2HH9 - chains A and B; structure by X-ray diffraction, 2.10 A resolution.

== Chain A (and B) ==
Protein: Thiamin pyrophosphokinase
From: Candida albicans
Notes: EC 2.7.6.2; chain B of this document is another copy of the same molecule, construct and numbering; everything in this record applies to it too
UniProt: Q59N99 (Q59N99_CANAL); residues 2-326 here correspond to UniProt positions 5-329 (UniProt number = residue number + 3)
Amino-acid sequence (339 residues; row label = number of the first residue in the row; numbers below 1 keep their minus sign (Met-12 is residue -12)):
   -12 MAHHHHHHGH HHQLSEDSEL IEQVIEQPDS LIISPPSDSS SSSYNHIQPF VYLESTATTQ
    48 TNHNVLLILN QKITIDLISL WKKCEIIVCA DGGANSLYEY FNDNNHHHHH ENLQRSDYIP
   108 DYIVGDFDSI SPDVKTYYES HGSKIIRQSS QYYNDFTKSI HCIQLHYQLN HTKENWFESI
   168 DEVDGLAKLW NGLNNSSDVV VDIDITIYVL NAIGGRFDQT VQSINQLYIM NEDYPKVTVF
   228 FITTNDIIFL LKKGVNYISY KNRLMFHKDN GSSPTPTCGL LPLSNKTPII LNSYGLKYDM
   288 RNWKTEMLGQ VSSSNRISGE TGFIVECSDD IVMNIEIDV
Disordered / not traced: -12 to 4, 24-29, 42-48, 90-99, 257-259, 326 (chain B: -12 to 4, 24-29, 42-48, 90-99, 257-258, 326)
Differences from the reference sequence: expression tag (-12 to 1)
Metal / ion sites: Mg2+ site 1: Asp78, Asp113, Asp115, Asp142; Mg2+ site 2: Asp113, Asp142, Lys145 (together with thiamin)
Small-molecule neighbours:
  - thiamin (VIB; 3-(4-amino-2-methyl-pyrimidin-5-ylmethyl)-5-(2-hydroxy-ethyl)-4-methyl-thiazol-3-ium), molecule 1: Val11, Tyr285, Met287, Trp290, Ser299, Ser300, Ser301, Asn302, Arg303
  - thiamin (VIB), molecule 2: Asp113, Ser137, Gln138, Tyr139, Tyr140, Asn141
Reported in the primary citation:
  - Mg2+ coordination: Asp78, Asp113, Asp115, Asp142, Lys145
  - binding site for thiamin: Gln138, Tyr285, Trp290, Ser299, Ser300, Asn302
  - catalytic residues: Lys145 (proposed by the authors, not directly observed)

== How chain A and chain B interact ==
Contacting residue pairs - 82 pairs, chain A then chain B:
  Glu13(A) with Tyr139(B), hydrogen bond
  Gln138(A) with Tyr285(B)
  Tyr139(A) with Glu13(B), hydrogen bond
  Ile200(A) with Phe204(B), hydrophobic
  Gly202(A) with Asn232(B)
  Arg203(A) with Asp233(B); Thr264(B); Ser301(B); Asn321(B)
  Phe204(A) with Thr207(B); Ile211(B), hydrophobic; Asp233(B), hydrogen bond (backbone-side chain); Ile235(B), hydrophobic; Leu268(B), hydrophobic; Leu270(B), hydrophobic
  Asp205(A) with Cys265(B); Gly266(B); Leu268(B); Ser300(B); Ser301(B), hydrogen bond (side chain-backbone); Asn321(B), hydrogen bond
  Thr207(A) with Phe204(B)
  Val208(A) with Leu268(B), hydrophobic; Met294(B)
  Gln209(A) with Val298(B), hydrogen bond (side chain-backbone); Ser300(B), hydrogen bond
  Ile211(A) with Phe204(B), hydrophobic; Met294(B), hydrophobic
  Asn212(A) with Met294(B); Leu295(B), hydrogen bond (side chain-backbone); Gly296(B), hydrogen bond (side chain-backbone); Val298(B)
  Tyr215(A) with Leu295(B), hydrophobic
  Ile216(A) with Leu295(B); Gly296(B)
  Glu219(A) with Leu295(B)
  Asn232(A) with Gly201(B); Gly202(B), hydrogen bond (side chain-backbone); Arg203(B)
  Asp233(A) with Arg203(B); Phe204(B), hydrogen bond (side chain-backbone)
  Ile235(A) with Phe204(B), hydrophobic
  Thr264(A) with Arg203(B)
  Cys265(A) with Asp205(B)
  Gly266(A) with Asp205(B)
  Leu268(A) with Phe204(B), hydrophobic; Asp205(B); Val208(B), hydrophobic
  Leu270(A) with Phe204(B), hydrophobic; Leu270(B), hydrophobic; Met294(B)
  Ser271(A) with Met294(B); Leu295(B)
  Asn272(A) with Thr274(B); Glu293(B), hydrogen bond; Met294(B); Leu295(B)
  Lys273(A) with Leu295(B)
  Thr274(A) with Asn272(B)
  Tyr285(A) with Gln138(B)
  Glu293(A) with Asn272(B), hydrogen bond
  Met294(A) with Val208(B), hydrophobic; Asn212(B); Leu270(B); Ser271(B); Asn272(B)
  Leu295(A) with Asn212(B), hydrogen bond (backbone-side chain); Tyr215(B), hydrophobic; Ile216(B); Glu219(B); Ser271(B); Asn272(B)
  Gly296(A) with Asn212(B), hydrogen bond (backbone-side chain); Ile216(B)
  Val298(A) with Gln209(B), hydrogen bond (backbone-side chain); Asn212(B)
  Ser300(A) with Asp205(B); Gln209(B), hydrogen bond
  Ser301(A) with Arg203(B), hydrogen bond; Asp205(B), hydrogen bond (backbone-side chain)
  Asn321(A) with Arg203(B); Asp205(B), hydrogen bond
Other interface residues (no listed pair), chain A (42 interface residues in all): Val11, Gly201, Arg303, Val319, Glu323
Other interface residues (no listed pair), chain B (40 interface residues in all): Val11, Ile200, Lys273, Val319

== Overview ==
42 residues of chain A and 40 residues of chain B are in contact, with 20 hydrogen bonds. Polar contacts
include Glu13(A)-Tyr139(B), Phe204(A)-Asp233(B) and Asp205(A)-Ser301(B). Bound to chain A: thiamin. The paper
reports the catalytic residue Lys145(A); a binding site for thiamin at Gln138(A), Tyr285(A) and Trp290(A)
among others.
Chain A and chain B are both Thiamin pyrophosphokinase (Candida albicans); the structure, Thiamin
pyrophosphokinase from Candida albicans, was determined by X-ray diffraction together with 2G9Z from the same
study.
